Entry 4GCH (X-ray diffraction, 1.90 A resolution); this record covers chains F and G of the 3 polymer chains in the assembly.

== Chain F ==
Protein: Gamma-chymotrypsin A
From: Bos taurus
Notes: EC 3.4.21.1
UniProtKB: P00766 (CTRA_BOVIN); numbering as in UniProt (aligned over 16-146)
Amino-acid sequence (131 residues; each row starts with the number of its first residue):
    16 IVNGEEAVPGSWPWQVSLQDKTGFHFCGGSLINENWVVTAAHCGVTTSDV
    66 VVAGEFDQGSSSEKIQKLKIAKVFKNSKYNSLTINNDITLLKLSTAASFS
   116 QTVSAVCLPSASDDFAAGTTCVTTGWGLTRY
Swiss-Prot annotation at these positions:
  - active site (Charge relay system): His-57, Asp-102
Disulfides: Cys-42/Cys-58
Ligand contacts: CHYMOTRYPSIN (DMC; 3-(4-diethylamino-2-hydroxy-phenyl)-2-methyl-propionic acid): Cys-42, His-57, Cys-58

== Chain G ==
Protein: Gamma-chymotrypsin A
From: Bos taurus
Notes: EC 3.4.21.1
UniProtKB: P00766 (CTRA_BOVIN); numbering as in UniProt (aligned over 149-245)
Amino-acid sequence (97 residues; row label = number of the first residue in the row):
   149 ANTPDRLQQASLPLLSNTNCKKYWGTKIKDAMICAGASGVSSCMGDSGGP
   199 LVCKKNGAWTLVGIVSWGSSTCSTSTPGVYARVTALVNWVQQTLAAN
Not modelled in the structure: 149-150
Swiss-Prot annotation at these positions:
  - active site: Ser-195 (Charge relay system)
Disulfides: Cys-168/Cys-182, Cys-191/Cys-220
Ligand contacts: CHYMOTRYPSIN (DMC; 3-(4-diethylamino-2-hydroxy-phenyl)-2-methyl-propionic acid): Ser-189, Ser-190, Cys-191, Met-192, Ser-195, Val-213, Ser-214, Trp-215, Gly-216, Ser-217, Ser-218, Thr-219, Cys-220, Gly-226

== Chain F / chain G interface ==
Cross-chain cystine bridges: Cys-136(F)/Cys-201(G)
Contacting residue pairs (149):
  Ile-16(F) / Gln-156(G)
  Ile-16(F) / Ala-158(G)  hydrophobic
  Ile-16(F) / Ser-189(G)
  Ile-16(F) / Cys-191(G)
  Ile-16(F) / Asp-194(G)  hydrogen bond (backbone-side chain)
  Val-17(F) / Gly-187(G)
  Val-17(F) / Val-188(G)
  Val-17(F) / Ser-189(G)  hydrogen bond (backbone-backbone)
  Val-17(F) / Cys-220(G)
  Val-17(F) / Thr-222(G)
  Asn-18(F) / Gly-187(G)  hydrogen bond (side chain-backbone)
  Asn-18(F) / Val-188(G)
  Gly-19(F) / Gln-157(G)
  Glu-20(F) / Gln-156(G)
  Glu-20(F) / Gln-157(G)  hydrogen bond (backbone-backbone)
  Glu-21(F) / Arg-154(G)  salt bridge
  Glu-21(F) / Leu-155(G)
  Glu-21(F) / Gln-156(G)  hydrogen bond (backbone-side chain)
  Glu-21(F) / Gln-157(G)
  Ala-22(F) / Leu-155(G)  hydrogen bond (backbone-backbone)
  Ala-22(F) / Gln-157(G)
  Trp-27(F) / Gln-157(G)  hydrogen bond
  Trp-27(F) / Trp-207(G)
  Trp-29(F) / Trp-207(G)  hydrophobic
  Gln-30(F) / Leu-155(G)
  Gln-30(F) / Pro-198(G)
  His-40(F) / Gly-193(G)  hydrogen bond (side chain-backbone)
  Phe-41(F) / Gly-193(G)
  Cys-42(F) / Gly-193(G)
  Cys-42(F) / Ser-195(G)  hydrogen bond (side chain-backbone)
  Gly-43(F) / Ser-195(G)  hydrogen bond (backbone-backbone)
  Gly-43(F) / Gly-196(G)
  Gly-43(F) / Gly-197(G)
  Gly-44(F) / Gly-196(G)
  Gly-44(F) / Gly-197(G)
  Ser-45(F) / Pro-198(G)
  Ile-47(F) / Val-238(G)  hydrophobic
  Asn-48(F) / Leu-242(G)
  Trp-51(F) / Thr-241(G)
  Val-53(F) / Gly-196(G)
  Thr-54(F) / Gly-196(G)
  Ala-55(F) / Gly-196(G)
  His-57(F) / Ser-195(G)  hydrogen bond
  His-57(F) / Ser-214(G)
  Cys-58(F) / Ser-195(G)  hydrogen bond (side chain-backbone)
  Cys-58(F) / Gly-196(G)
  Phe-71(F) / Asp-153(G)
  Phe-71(F) / Arg-154(G)
  Phe-71(F) / Leu-155(G)  hydrogen bond (backbone-backbone)
  Asp-72(F) / Asp-153(G)
  Asp-72(F) / Arg-154(G)
  Gln-73(F) / Pro-152(G)  hydrogen bond (side chain-backbone)
  Gln-73(F) / Asp-153(G)  hydrogen bond (backbone-backbone)
  Gly-74(F) / Asp-153(G)
  Phe-89(F) / Trp-237(G)
  Phe-89(F) / Thr-241(G)
  Phe-89(F) / Asn-245(G)
  Lys-90(F) / Trp-237(G)
  Asn-91(F) / Leu-234(G)
  Asn-91(F) / Trp-237(G)
  Thr-98(F) / Met-180(G)
  Ile-99(F) / Met-180(G)
  Ile-99(F) / Ser-214(G)
  Asn-100(F) / Lys-177(G)
  Asn-100(F) / Ala-179(G)
  Asn-100(F) / Met-180(G)
  Asn-101(F) / Ala-179(G)
  Asp-102(F) / Ser-214(G)  hydrogen bond
  Asp-102(F) / Ala-229(G)
  Ile-103(F) / Ile-212(G)  hydrophobic
  Ile-103(F) / Leu-234(G)  hydrophobic
  Ile-103(F) / Trp-237(G)  hydrophobic
  Ile-103(F) / Val-238(G)  hydrophobic
  Leu-105(F) / Trp-237(G)  hydrophobic
  Leu-105(F) / Val-238(G)  hydrophobic
  Leu-105(F) / Thr-241(G)
  Lys-107(F) / Asn-245(G)  hydrogen bond (side chain-backbone)
  Val-121(F) / Val-200(G)  hydrophobic
  Val-121(F) / Trp-207(G)
  Val-121(F) / Leu-209(G)
  Cys-122(F) / Ala-206(G)  hydrophobic
  Cys-122(F) / Trp-207(G)  hydrogen bond (backbone-backbone)
  Cys-122(F) / Thr-208(G)
  Cys-122(F) / Leu-209(G)  hydrogen bond (backbone-backbone)
  Leu-123(F) / Gln-239(G)
  Pro-124(F) / Thr-208(G)
  Pro-124(F) / Leu-209(G)
  Pro-124(F) / Val-231(G)
  Pro-124(F) / Val-235(G)
  Ser-125(F) / Thr-232(G)
  Ala-126(F) / Thr-232(G)
  Ala-126(F) / Val-235(G)
  Ala-126(F) / Asn-236(G)
  Asp-128(F) / Thr-232(G)
  Asp-129(F) / Lys-203(G)  hydrogen bond (backbone-side chain)
  Phe-130(F) / Leu-162(G)
  Phe-130(F) / Cys-201(G)  hydrophobic
  Phe-130(F) / Lys-203(G)
  Phe-130(F) / Thr-208(G)
  Phe-130(F) / Val-210(G)  hydrophobic
  Ala-131(F) / Leu-162(G)
  Ala-132(F) / Leu-162(G)
  Ala-132(F) / Leu-163(G)
  Ala-132(F) / Ser-164(G)
  Gly-133(F) / Leu-162(G)  hydrogen bond (backbone-backbone)
  Thr-134(F) / Leu-160(G)
  Thr-134(F) / Pro-161(G)
  Thr-134(F) / Leu-162(G)  hydrogen bond (backbone-backbone)
  Thr-135(F) / Leu-160(G)
  Cys-136(F) / Ser-159(G)
  Cys-136(F) / Leu-160(G)  hydrogen bond (backbone-backbone)
  Cys-136(F) / Leu-162(G)  hydrophobic
  Cys-136(F) / Val-200(G)
  Cys-136(F) / Cys-201(G)  disulfide
  Val-137(F) / Ala-158(G)
  Val-137(F) / Pro-198(G)
  Val-137(F) / Leu-199(G)
  Val-137(F) / Val-200(G)  hydrogen bond (backbone-backbone)
  Val-137(F) / Trp-207(G)  hydrophobic
  Thr-138(F) / Gln-157(G)
  Thr-138(F) / Ala-158(G)  hydrogen bond (backbone-backbone)
  Thr-138(F) / Leu-160(G)
  Thr-138(F) / Ser-190(G)
  Thr-138(F) / Pro-198(G)  hydrogen bond (side chain-backbone)
  Thr-138(F) / Val-213(G)
  Thr-138(F) / Tyr-228(G)
  Thr-139(F) / Gln-156(G)
  Thr-139(F) / Gln-157(G)
  Thr-139(F) / Pro-198(G)
  Gly-140(F) / Leu-155(G)
  Gly-140(F) / Gln-156(G)  hydrogen bond (backbone-backbone)
  Gly-140(F) / Asp-194(G)
  Trp-141(F) / Thr-151(G)
  Trp-141(F) / Pro-152(G)
  Trp-141(F) / Asp-153(G)  hydrogen bond (side chain-backbone)
  Trp-141(F) / Arg-154(G)
  Trp-141(F) / Leu-155(G)
  Trp-141(F) / Asp-194(G)
  Gly-142(F) / Pro-152(G)
  Gly-142(F) / Met-192(G)
  Gly-142(F) / Gly-193(G)
  Gly-142(F) / Asp-194(G)  hydrogen bond (backbone-side chain)
  Leu-143(F) / Cys-191(G)
  Leu-143(F) / Met-192(G)  hydrogen bond (backbone-backbone)
  Thr-144(F) / Pro-152(G)
  Thr-144(F) / Gln-156(G)
  Tyr-146(F) / Met-192(G)  hydrophobic
  Tyr-146(F) / Ser-218(G)
  Tyr-146(F) / Thr-219(G)
Interface residues without a listed pair, chain F (64 interface residues in all): Ser-92
Interface residues without a listed pair, chain G (59 interface residues in all): Trp-215

== In short ==
64 residues of chain F face 59 of chain G across their interface, with 1 disulfide bond, 30 hydrogen bonds and
1 salt bridge. Polar pairs include Glu-21(F)/Arg-154(G), Ile-16(F)/Asp-194(G) and Asn-18(F)/Gly-187(G).
CHYMOTRYPSIN is bound between chain F and chain G.
Here chain F is Gamma-chymotrypsin A and chain G is Gamma-chymotrypsin A, both from Bos taurus. Entry 4GCH
(Structure and activity of two photoreversible cinnamates bound to chymotrypsin) was determined by X-ray
diffraction, deposited together with 3GCH.
